4E3R - chains A and B; structure by X-ray diffraction, 1.90 A resolution.

== Chain A (and B) ==
Name: Pyruvate transaminase
From: Vibrio fluvialis
Notes: chain B of this document is another copy of the same molecule, construct and numbering; everything in this record applies to it too
UniProt: F2XBU9 (F2XBU9_VIBFL); numbering as in UniProt (aligned over 1-453)
Amino-acid sequence (473 residues; each row starts with the number of its first residue; numbers below 1 keep their minus sign (Met-19 is residue -19)):
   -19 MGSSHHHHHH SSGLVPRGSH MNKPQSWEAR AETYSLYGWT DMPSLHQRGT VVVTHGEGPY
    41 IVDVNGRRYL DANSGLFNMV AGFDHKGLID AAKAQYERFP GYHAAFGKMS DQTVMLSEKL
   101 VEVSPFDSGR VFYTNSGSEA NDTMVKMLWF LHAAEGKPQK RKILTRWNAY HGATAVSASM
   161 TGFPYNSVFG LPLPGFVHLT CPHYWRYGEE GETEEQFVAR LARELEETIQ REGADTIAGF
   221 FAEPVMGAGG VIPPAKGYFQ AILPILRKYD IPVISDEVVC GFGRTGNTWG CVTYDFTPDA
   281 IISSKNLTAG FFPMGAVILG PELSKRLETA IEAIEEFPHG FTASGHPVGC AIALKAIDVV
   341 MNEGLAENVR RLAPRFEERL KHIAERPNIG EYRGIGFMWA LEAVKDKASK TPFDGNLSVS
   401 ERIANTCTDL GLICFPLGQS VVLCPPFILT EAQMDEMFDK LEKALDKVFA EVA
Not modelled in the structure: -19 to 1
Differences from the reference sequence: expression tag (-19 to 0); engineered mutation Trp19 (Phe in F2XBU9), Phe57 (Trp in F2XBU9), Ala85 (Phe in F2XBU9), Lys88 (Arg in F2XBU9), Ala153 (Val in F2XBU9), Phe163 (Lys in F2XBU9), Val259 (Ile in F2XBU9), Phe415 (Arg in F2XBU9)
Modified positions: Lys285 ((2S)-2-amino-6-[[3-hydroxy-2-methyl-5-(phosphonooxymethyl)pyridin-4-yl]methylideneamino]hexanoic acid; LLP)
Bound ions: Na+: Val101, Glu102, Ser104, Phe106

== How chain A and chain B interact ==
Pairs across the interface - 250 pairs, chain A then chain B:
  Trp7(A) - Asp91(B)
  Trp7(A) - Val94(B)
  Arg10(A) - Val94(B)
  Arg10(A) - Met95(B)
  Arg10(A) - Glu98(B)  salt bridge
  Ala11(A) - Val94(B)
  Thr13(A) - Gly109(B)
  Thr13(A) - Arg110(B)  hydrogen bond (backbone-side chain)
  Tyr14(A) - Ser97(B)
  Tyr14(A) - Glu98(B)
  Tyr14(A) - Val101(B)  hydrophobic
  Tyr14(A) - Gly109(B)
  Tyr14(A) - Arg110(B)
  Tyr14(A) - Val111(B)  hydrogen bond (backbone-backbone)
  Ser15(A) - Met89(B)
  Ser15(A) - Arg110(B)
  Ser15(A) - Val111(B)
  Leu16(A) - Arg110(B)
  Leu16(A) - Val111(B)  hydrogen bond (backbone-backbone)
  Leu16(A) - Phe112(B)
  Leu16(A) - Met127(B)  hydrophobic
  Leu16(A) - Leu299(B)  hydrophobic
  Leu16(A) - Ile311(B)  hydrophobic
  Tyr17(A) - Met89(B)  hydrophobic
  Tyr17(A) - Phe317(B)
  Gly18(A) - Ala85(B)
  Gly18(A) - Phe86(B)
  Gly18(A) - Phe112(B)
  Gly18(A) - Phe317(B)
  Gly18(A) - His319(B)
  Trp19(A) - Phe86(B)  hydrogen bond (backbone-backbone)
  Trp19(A) - Glu316(B)
  Trp19(A) - Phe317(B)  hydrogen bond (backbone-backbone)
  Trp19(A) - Pro318(B)  hydrophobic
  Trp19(A) - His319(B)
  Trp19(A) - Gly320(B)  hydrogen bond (side chain-backbone)
  Thr20(A) - Phe86(B)  hydrogen bond (side chain-backbone)
  Thr20(A) - Gly87(B)  hydrogen bond (side chain-backbone)
  Thr20(A) - Glu315(B)
  Thr20(A) - Glu316(B)
  Asp21(A) - Glu315(B)
  Met22(A) - Ile311(B)  hydrophobic
  Met22(A) - Glu312(B)
  Met22(A) - Glu315(B)  hydrogen bond (backbone-backbone)
  Pro23(A) - Glu315(B)
  Leu25(A) - Gly87(B)
  His26(A) - Glu312(B)  salt bridge
  Thr30(A) - Gly87(B)
  Thr30(A) - Met89(B)
  Val31(A) - Gly87(B)  hydrogen bond (backbone-backbone)
  Val31(A) - Lys88(B)
  Val31(A) - Met89(B)  hydrogen bond (backbone-backbone)
  Val32(A) - Met89(B)
  Val32(A) - Ser90(B)
  Val32(A) - Asp91(B)
  Val33(A) - Phe79(B)  hydrophobic
  Val33(A) - Tyr82(B)  hydrophobic
  Val33(A) - Met89(B)  hydrogen bond (backbone-backbone)
  Val33(A) - Ser90(B)
  Val33(A) - Asp91(B)  hydrogen bond (backbone-backbone)
  Thr34(A) - Arg78(B)
  Thr34(A) - Phe79(B)
  Thr34(A) - Asp91(B)
  His35(A) - Arg78(B)
  His35(A) - Phe79(B)
  Gly36(A) - Phe79(B)
  Ile41(A) - Tyr82(B)
  Asp51(A) - Tyr82(B)  hydrogen bond
  Gly55(A) - His83(B)
  Leu56(A) - His83(B)
  Leu56(A) - Phe86(B)  hydrophobic
  Leu56(A) - Thr322(B)
  Asn58(A) - Thr322(B)
  Met59(A) - Gly81(B)
  Met59(A) - Tyr82(B)
  Phe63(A) - Pro80(B)
  Phe63(A) - Gly81(B)
  Phe63(A) - Tyr82(B)  hydrophobic
  Ile69(A) - Tyr76(B)
  Ile69(A) - Glu77(B)
  Ala72(A) - Tyr76(B)  hydrophobic
  Lys73(A) - Lys73(B)
  Lys73(A) - Glu77(B)  salt bridge
  Tyr76(A) - Ile69(B)
  Tyr76(A) - Ala72(B)  hydrophobic
  Tyr76(A) - Tyr76(B)  hydrophobic
  Tyr76(A) - Phe291(B)  hydrogen bond (side chain-backbone)
  Tyr76(A) - Phe292(B)
  Tyr76(A) - Ile332(B)
  Glu77(A) - Ile69(B)
  Glu77(A) - Lys73(B)  salt bridge
  Arg78(A) - Thr34(B)
  Arg78(A) - His35(B)
  Phe79(A) - Val33(B)  hydrophobic
  Phe79(A) - Thr34(B)
  Phe79(A) - His35(B)
  Phe79(A) - Gly36(B)
  Pro80(A) - Phe63(B)
  Pro80(A) - Phe291(B)  hydrophobic
  Gly81(A) - Met59(B)
  Gly81(A) - Phe63(B)
  Gly81(A) - Gly290(B)
  Tyr82(A) - Val33(B)  hydrophobic
  Tyr82(A) - Ile41(B)
  Tyr82(A) - Asp51(B)  hydrogen bond
  Tyr82(A) - Met59(B)
  Tyr82(A) - Phe63(B)  hydrophobic
  His83(A) - Gly55(B)
  His83(A) - Leu56(B)
  Ala85(A) - Gly18(B)
  Phe86(A) - Gly18(B)
  Phe86(A) - Trp19(B)  hydrogen bond (backbone-backbone)
  Phe86(A) - Thr20(B)  hydrogen bond (backbone-side chain)
  Phe86(A) - Leu56(B)  hydrophobic
  Phe86(A) - Phe415(B)  hydrophobic
  Gly87(A) - Thr20(B)  hydrogen bond (backbone-side chain)
  Gly87(A) - Leu25(B)
  Gly87(A) - Thr30(B)
  Gly87(A) - Val31(B)  hydrogen bond (backbone-backbone)
  Lys88(A) - Val31(B)
  Lys88(A) - Ile413(B)
  Met89(A) - Ser15(B)
  Met89(A) - Tyr17(B)  hydrophobic
  Met89(A) - Thr30(B)
  Met89(A) - Val31(B)  hydrogen bond (backbone-backbone)
  Met89(A) - Val32(B)
  Met89(A) - Val33(B)  hydrogen bond (backbone-backbone)
  Ser90(A) - Val32(B)
  Ser90(A) - Val33(B)
  Asp91(A) - Trp7(B)
  Asp91(A) - Val32(B)
  Asp91(A) - Val33(B)  hydrogen bond (backbone-backbone)
  Asp91(A) - Thr34(B)
  Val94(A) - Trp7(B)  hydrophobic
  Val94(A) - Arg10(B)
  Val94(A) - Ala11(B)
  Met95(A) - Trp7(B)  hydrophobic
  Met95(A) - Arg10(B)
  Ser97(A) - Tyr14(B)
  Glu98(A) - Arg10(B)  salt bridge
  Glu98(A) - Tyr14(B)
  Val101(A) - Tyr14(B)  hydrophobic
  Gly109(A) - Thr13(B)
  Gly109(A) - Tyr14(B)
  Arg110(A) - Glu12(B)  hydrogen bond (side chain-backbone)
  Arg110(A) - Thr13(B)  hydrogen bond (side chain-backbone)
  Arg110(A) - Tyr14(B)
  Arg110(A) - Ser15(B)  hydrogen bond (side chain-backbone)
  Val111(A) - Tyr14(B)  hydrogen bond (backbone-backbone)
  Val111(A) - Ser15(B)
  Val111(A) - Leu16(B)  hydrogen bond (backbone-backbone)
  Phe112(A) - Leu16(B)
  Phe112(A) - Gly18(B)
  Asn115(A) - Asn115(B)
  Asn115(A) - Ser116(B)
  Asn115(A) - Pro293(B)
  Ser116(A) - Asn115(B)
  Ser116(A) - Glu119(B)  hydrogen bond
  Ser118(A) - Phe321(B)
  Glu119(A) - Ser116(B)  hydrogen bond
  Glu119(A) - Glu119(B)
  Asp122(A) - Thr154(B)
  Asp122(A) - Ala155(B)  hydrogen bond (side chain-backbone)
  Lys126(A) - Ala153(B)  hydrogen bond (side chain-backbone)
  Lys126(A) - Ala158(B)
  Lys126(A) - Phe169(B)
  Trp129(A) - Phe169(B)
  Phe130(A) - Val168(B)
  Phe130(A) - Phe169(B)  hydrophobic
  Arg141(A) - Phe169(B)  hydrogen bond (side chain-backbone)
  Arg141(A) - Gly170(B)
  Tyr150(A) - Gly320(B)
  Ala153(A) - Lys126(B)  hydrogen bond (backbone-side chain)
  Ala153(A) - His319(B)  hydrogen bond (backbone-side chain)
  Ala153(A) - Gly320(B)
  Ala153(A) - Phe321(B)  hydrophobic
  Thr154(A) - Asp122(B)
  Thr154(A) - Thr154(B)
  Ala155(A) - Asp122(B)  hydrogen bond (backbone-side chain)
  Ala155(A) - Val156(B)  hydrophobic
  Val156(A) - Ala155(B)  hydrophobic
  Ala158(A) - Lys126(B)
  Tyr165(A) - Pro318(B)  hydrophobic
  Val168(A) - Phe130(B)
  Val168(A) - Ile314(B)  hydrophobic
  Val168(A) - Pro318(B)  hydrophobic
  Phe169(A) - Lys126(B)
  Phe169(A) - Trp129(B)
  Phe169(A) - Phe130(B)  hydrophobic
  Phe169(A) - Arg141(B)  hydrogen bond (backbone-side chain)
  Phe169(A) - Phe317(B)  hydrophobic
  Phe169(A) - Pro318(B)
  Gly170(A) - Arg141(B)
  Leu171(A) - Lys126(B)
  Leu171(A) - Trp129(B)  hydrophobic
  Leu173(A) - Leu173(B)  hydrophobic
  Lys285(A) - Phe321(B)
  Lys285(A) - Thr322(B)
  Gly290(A) - Gly81(B)
  Gly290(A) - His326(B)
  Phe291(A) - Tyr76(B)  hydrogen bond (backbone-side chain)
  Phe291(A) - Pro80(B)  hydrophobic
  Phe291(A) - His326(B)
  Phe292(A) - Tyr76(B)
  Phe292(A) - Phe292(B)  hydrophobic
  Phe292(A) - Pro293(B)
  Pro293(A) - Asn115(B)
  Pro293(A) - Phe292(B)
  Pro293(A) - Pro293(B)
  Pro293(A) - Ala323(B)  hydrophobic
  Leu299(A) - Leu16(B)  hydrophobic
  Ile311(A) - Leu16(B)  hydrophobic
  Ile311(A) - Met22(B)  hydrophobic
  Glu312(A) - Met22(B)
  Glu312(A) - His26(B)  salt bridge
  Ile314(A) - Val168(B)  hydrophobic
  Glu315(A) - Thr20(B)
  Glu315(A) - Asp21(B)
  Glu315(A) - Met22(B)  hydrogen bond (backbone-backbone)
  Glu315(A) - Pro23(B)
  Glu316(A) - Trp19(B)
  Glu316(A) - Thr20(B)
  Glu316(A) - Asp21(B)
  Phe317(A) - Leu16(B)  hydrophobic
  Phe317(A) - Tyr17(B)
  Phe317(A) - Gly18(B)
  Phe317(A) - Trp19(B)  hydrogen bond (backbone-backbone)
  Phe317(A) - Phe169(B)  hydrophobic
  Pro318(A) - Trp19(B)
  Pro318(A) - Tyr165(B)  hydrophobic
  Pro318(A) - Val168(B)  hydrophobic
  Pro318(A) - Phe169(B)
  His319(A) - Gly18(B)
  His319(A) - Trp19(B)
  His319(A) - Ala153(B)  hydrogen bond (side chain-backbone)
  His319(A) - Phe169(B)
  Gly320(A) - Trp19(B)  hydrogen bond (backbone-side chain)
  Gly320(A) - Ala153(B)
  Phe321(A) - Ser118(B)
  Phe321(A) - Ala153(B)  hydrophobic
  Phe321(A) - Lys285(B)
  Thr322(A) - Leu56(B)
  Thr322(A) - Asn58(B)
  Thr322(A) - Lys285(B)
  Ala323(A) - Pro293(B)  hydrophobic
  His326(A) - Gly290(B)
  His326(A) - Phe291(B)
  Ile332(A) - Tyr76(B)
  Ile413(A) - Lys88(B)
  Phe415(A) - Phe86(B)  hydrophobic
Also at the interface, not in a pair above, chain A (108 interface residues in all): Glu12, Gly29, Asp70, Ala84, Met127, Ala133, Asn166, Leu307
Also at the interface, not in a pair above, chain B (109 interface residues in all): Gly29, Asp70, Ala84, Ala133, Tyr150, Asn166, Leu171, Leu307, Glu308

== Overview ==
Chain A and chain B form an interface of 108 and 109 residues respectively, with 42 hydrogen bonds and 6 salt
bridges. Polar pairs include Arg10(A)-Glu98(B), His26(A)-Glu312(B) and Lys73(A)-Glu77(B). Val101(A),
Glu102(A), Ser104(A) and Phe106(A) coordinate Na+.
Both chains are Pyruvate transaminase (Vibrio fluvialis). Entry 4E3R (PLP-bound aminotransferase mutant
crystal structure from Vibrio fluvialis) was determined by X-ray diffraction together with 4E3Q from the same
study.
